Entry 8ARB (X-ray diffraction, 2.63 A resolution); this record covers chains A and B.

# Chain A
Protein: Chaperone protein YscY
Organism: Yersinia enterocolitica
UniProt: P0C2N2 (YSCY_YEREN); residues 10-122 here correspond to UniProt positions 2-114 (UniProt number = residue number - 8)
Sequence (122 residues; numbered 1 to 122; the number before each row is that of its first residue):
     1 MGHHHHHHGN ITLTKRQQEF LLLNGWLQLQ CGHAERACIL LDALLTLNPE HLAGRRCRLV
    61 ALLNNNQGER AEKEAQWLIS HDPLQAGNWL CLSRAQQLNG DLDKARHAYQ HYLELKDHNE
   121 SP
Disordered / not traced: 1-9, 122
Differences from the reference sequence: initiating methionine (1); expression tag (2-9)

# Chain B
Protein: AscX
Organism: Aeromonas hydrophila
UniProt: Q699R5 (Q699R5_AERHY); residue numbers follow UniProt; this construct covers 49-121
Sequence (76 residues; row label = number of the first residue in the row):
    46 GAMERLADRA LLDFATPHRG FHDLLRPVDF HQAMQGLRSV LAEGQSPELR AAAILLEQMH
   106 ADEQLMQMTL HLLHKV
Disordered / not traced: 46-47, 65-67, 120-121
Differences from the reference sequence: expression tag (46-48)
Reported in the primary citation:
  - self-association interface (contacts with another copy of this molecule): Leu117, Leu118

# How chain A and chain B interact
Contacting residue pairs (48):
  Ile11(A) with Val85(B); Glu88(B); Gly89(B)
  Thr12(A) with Val85(B)
  Leu13(A) with Val85(B), hydrophobic
  Arg16(A) with Arg71(B)
  Gln17(A) with Gly81(B); Val85(B)
  Glu19(A) with His63(B); Arg64(B); Leu70(B)
  Phe20(A) with Phe75(B), hydrophobic; Ala78(B); Met79(B), hydrophobic; Leu82(B), hydrophobic
  Leu21(A) with Leu82(B), hydrophobic
  Leu22(A) with Pro62(B), hydrophobic
  Asn24(A) with Phe75(B); Met79(B)
  Trp26(A) with Leu57(B); Ala60(B), hydrophobic; Thr61(B)
  Gln28(A) with Met104(B)
  Arg36(A) with Leu100(B)
  Ile39(A) with Ala96(B); Ala97(B)
  Leu40(A) with Leu100(B), hydrophobic
  Asp42(A) with Glu93(B)
  Ala43(A) with Glu93(B); Leu94(B), hydrophobic; Ala97(B), hydrophobic
  Thr46(A) with Glu93(B)
  Leu47(A) with Leu94(B), hydrophobic
  Arg56(A) with Phe59(B)
  Cys57(A) with Ala60(B)
  Val60(A) with Leu56(B); Ala60(B), hydrophobic
  Gly87(A) with Phe59(B)
  Asn88(A) with Phe59(B)
  Leu90(A) with Ala52(B); Ala55(B), hydrophobic; Leu56(B), hydrophobic
  Cys91(A) with Leu56(B), hydrophobic; Phe59(B), hydrophobic
  Arg94(A) with Ala52(B); Asp53(B), salt bridge; Leu56(B)
  Tyr112(A) with Ala55(B)
Interface residues without a listed pair, chain A (34 interface residues in all): Leu23, Leu29, Ala53, Leu63, Leu78, Gln85
Interface residues without a listed pair, chain B (32 interface residues in all): Glu49, Asp68, Leu86, Ser91, Leu101
Interface features reported in the paper:
  - interface residues, chain B: Leu57(B), Met79(B), Val85(B), Met104(B)

# In short
34 residues of chain A and 32 residues of chain B are in contact, with 1 salt bridge. Its one salt-bridged
contact is Arg94(A)-Asp53(B). From the paper: interface residues Leu57(B), Met79(B) and Val85(B) among others;
a self-association interface involving Leu117(B) and Leu118(B).
Here chain A is Chaperone protein YscY (Yersinia enterocolitica) and chain B is AscX (Aeromonas hydrophila).
Entry 8ARB (Heterologous Complex of shortened Aeromonas hydrophila Type III secretion substrate AscX with
Yersinia enterocolitica chaperone YscY) was determined by X-ray diffraction together with 8ARA and 8ARC from
the same study.
